Entry 1XNQ (X-ray diffraction, 3.05 A resolution); this record covers chains A and P of the 23 polymer chains in the assembly.

Chain A:
Molecule: 16S ribosomal RNA
Source organism: Thermus thermophilus
Sequence (1522 nucleotides; each row starts with the number of its first residue; note: 42 numbers in that range are skipped by the numbering (no residue carries them; nothing is unmodelled there); a row labelled like 190A-190L holds insertion residues (190A, then the next letters in order); numbering starts at 0):
     0 UUUGUUGGAGAGUUUGAUCCUGGCUCAGGGUGAACGCUGGCGGCGUGCCU
    50 AAGACAUGCAAGUCGUGCGGG
    73 CCGCGGGGUUUU
    88 ACUCCG
    95 UGGUC
   101 AGCGGCGGACGGGUGAGUAACGCGUGGGU
  129A G
   130 ACCUACCCGGAAGAGGGGGACAACCCGGGGAAACUCGGGCUAAUCCCCCA
   180 UGUGGACCCGC
190A-190L CCCUUGGGGUGU
   191 GUCCAAAGGGCUUU
   216 GCCCGCUUCCGGAUGGGCCCGCGUCCCAUCAGCUAGUUGGUGGGGUAAUG
   266 GCCCACCAAGGCGACGACGGGUAGCCGGUCUGAGAGGAUGGCCGGCCACA
   316 GGGGCACUGAGACACGGGCCCCACUCCUACGGGAGGCAGCAGUUAGGAAU
   366 CUUCCGCAAUGGGCGCAAGCCUGACGGAGCGACGCCGCUUGGAGGAAGAA
   416 GCCCUUCGGGGUGUAAACUCCUGAA
   442 CCCGGGACGAAACCCCCGACGA
   474 GGGGACUGACGGUACCGGG
   494 GUAAUAGCGCCGGCCAACUCCGUGCCAGCAGCCGCGGUAAUACGGAGGGC
   544 GCGAGCGUUACCCGGAUUCACUGGGCGUAAAGGGCGUGUAGGCGGCCUGG
   594 GGCGUCCCAUGUGAAAGACCACGGCUCAACCGUGGGGGAGCGUGGGAUAC
   644 GCUCAGGCUAGACGGUGGGAGAGGGUGGUGGAAUUCCCGGAGUAGCGGUG
   694 AAAUGCGCAGAUACCGGGAGGAACGCCGAUGGCGAAGGCAGCCACCUGGU
   744 CCACCCGUGACGCUGAGGCGCGAAAGCGUGGGGAGCAAACCGGAUUAGAU
   794 ACCCGGGUAGUCCACGCCCUAAACGAUGCGCGCUAGGUCUCUGGGUCU
   848 CCUGGGGGCCGAAGCUAACGCGUUAAGCGCGCCGCCUGGGGAGUACGGCC
   898 GCAAGGCUGAAACUCAAAGGAAUUGACGGGGGCCCGCACAAGCGGUGGAG
   948 CAUGUGGUUUAAUUCGAAGCAACGCGAAGAACCUUACCAGGCCUUGACAU
   998 GCUA
 1001A G
  1002 GGAACCCGGGUGAAAGCCUGGGGUGCCCC
1030A-1030D GCGA
  1031 GGGGAGCCCUAGCACAGGUGCUGCAUGGCCGUCGUCAGCUCGUGCCGUGA
  1081 GGUGUUGGGUUAAGUCCCGCAACGAGCGCAACCCCCGCCGUUAGUUGCCA
  1131 GCGGUUCGGCCGGGCACUCUAACGGGACUGCCCGCGAAA
  1171 GCGGGAGGAAGGAGGGGACGACGUCUGGUCAGCAUGGCCCUUACGGCCUG
  1221 GGCGACACACGUGCUACAAUGCCCACUACAAAGCGAUGCCACCCGGCAAC
  1271 GGGGAGCUAAUCGCAAAAAGGUGGGCCCAGUUCGGAUUGGGGUCUGCAAC
  1321 CCGACCCCAUGAAGCCGGAAUCGCUAGUAAUCGCGGAUCAG
 1361A C
  1362 CAUGCCGCGGUGAAUACGUUCCCGGGCCUUGUACACACCGCCCGUCACGC
  1412 CAUGGGAGCGGGCUCUACCCGAAGUCGCCGGG
  1446 AGCCUACGGG
  1459 CAGGCGCCGAGGGUAGGGCCCGUGACUGGGGCGAAGUCGUAACAAGGUAG
  1509 CUGUACCGGAAGGUGCGGCUGGAUCACCUCCUUUCU
Unresolved in the structure: 0-4, 1001A, 1030A-1030D, 1361A, 1535-1538
Bound ions: Mg2+ site 1 near U17 (its only coordinating residue here); Mg2+ site 2 near G21 (its only coordinating residue here); Mg2+ site 3: G46, G394; Mg2+ site 4: C48, G115; Mg2+ site 5 near A53 (its only coordinating residue here); Mg2+ site 6: A59, U387; Mg2+ site 7: G61, U62, G105; Mg2+ site 8: G69, G70, U98; Mg2+ site 9: G107, A325, G326; Mg2+ site 10: A109, G331; Mg2+ site 11: A116, G117, G289; Mg2+ site 12: C121, G124, U125, G126, G236; 63 more Mg2+ sites not listed
Residues lining bound ligands: paromomycin (PAR): C1404, G1405, U1406, C1407, A1408, C1409, C1490, G1491, A1492, A1493, G1494, U1495, C1496

Chain P:
Name: Ribosomal protein S16
Source organism: Thermus thermophilus
UniProt: P80379 (RS16_THETH); residues 1-88 here = UniProt positions 1-88
Sequence (88 residues; each row starts with the number of its first residue):
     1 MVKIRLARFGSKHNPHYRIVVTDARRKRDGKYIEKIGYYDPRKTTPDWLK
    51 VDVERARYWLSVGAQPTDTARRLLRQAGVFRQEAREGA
Unresolved in the structure: 84-88

How chain A and chain P interact:
Contacting residue pairs - 91 pairs, chain A then chain P:
  C43(A) with Ser11(P), phosphate contact; Lys12(P), salt bridge to the phosphate; His13(P), phosphate contact
  G44(A) with Ser11(P), phosphate contact; Lys12(P), hydrogen bond to the phosphate
  C110(A) with Arg25(P), hydrogen bond to the sugar
  G111(A) with Arg25(P), sugar contact
  G112(A) with Lys27(P), salt bridge to the phosphate
  A134(A) with Met1(P), base contact; Arg25(P), base contact
  C135(A) with Met1(P), hydrogen bond to the base
  C136(A) with Met1(P), sugar contact; Gly63(P), hydrogen bond to the sugar; Gln65(P), hydrogen bond to the sugar
  C137(A) with Ser61(P), hydrogen bond to the sugar; Gly63(P), hydrogen bond to the sugar
  G227(A) with Val62(P), hydrogen bond to the base
  A228(A) with Val2(P), sugar contact; Tyr58(P), sugar contact; Trp59(P), phosphate contact; Val62(P), sugar contact
  U229(A) with Val2(P), sugar contact; Asp23(P), hydrogen bond to the sugar; Ile33(P), phosphate contact; Trp59(P), phosphate contact
  G230(A) with Asp23(P), sugar contact; Arg25(P), hydrogen bond to the sugar
  G309(A) with Asp29(P), sugar contact; Gly30(P), phosphate contact
  G310(A) with Arg26(P), salt bridge to the phosphate; Lys27(P), salt bridge to the phosphate; Gly30(P), phosphate contact; Lys31(P), hydrogen bond to the phosphate
  C311(A) with Arg26(P), salt bridge to the phosphate
  A374(A) with Tyr17(P), hydrogen bond to the sugar
  U375(A) with Leu6(P), hydrogen bond to the sugar; Tyr17(P), sugar contact; Arg28(P), hydrogen bond to the base; Thr69(P), hydrogen bond to the phosphate
  G376(A) with Arg5(P), hydrogen bond to the phosphate; Leu6(P), hydrogen bond to the phosphate; Arg28(P), sugar contact; Thr67(P), hydrogen bond to the phosphate; Thr69(P), phosphate contact
  G377(A) with Lys3(P), salt bridge to the phosphate; Arg5(P), salt bridge to the phosphate; Ala24(P), sugar contact; Thr67(P), phosphate contact
  C390(A) with Arg28(P), hydrogen bond to the phosphate
  G391(A) with Arg8(P), hydrogen bond to the phosphate; Arg28(P), salt bridge to the phosphate
  G392(A) with Arg8(P), salt bridge to the phosphate; Lys12(P), phosphate contact; His13(P), hydrogen bond to the phosphate
  A393(A) with Lys12(P), salt bridge to the phosphate; His13(P), salt bridge to the phosphate
  C449(A) with Arg42(P), base contact
  G450(A) with Pro41(P), sugar contact; Arg42(P), sugar contact; Lys43(P), salt bridge to the phosphate
  A452(A) with Lys43(P), salt bridge to the phosphate; Arg72(P), hydrogen bond to the sugar
  A453(A) with Asp68(P), sugar contact; Arg72(P), sugar contact
  C454(A) with Asp68(P), sugar contact
  G462(A) with Arg75(P), hydrogen bond to the sugar; Phe80(P), hydrogen bond to the base; Gln82(P), hydrogen bond to the base
  A463(A) with Gln82(P), base contact
  G474(A) with Arg81(P), hydrogen bond to the base; Gln82(P), hydrogen bond to the base
  C483(A) with His13(P), sugar contact
  A607(A) with Lys31(P), base contact
  A608(A) with Phe9(P), sugar contact; Arg18(P), hydrogen bond to the phosphate; Tyr32(P), sugar contact
  A609(A) with Arg18(P), salt bridge to the phosphate
  G616(A) with Thr45(P), sugar contact
  G617(A) with Thr44(P), sugar contact; Thr45(P), sugar contact
  C623(A) with Ser11(P), hydrogen bond to the sugar
  C624(A) with Phe9(P), phosphate contact; Gly10(P), phosphate contact; Ser11(P), sugar contact; Asn14(P), hydrogen bond to the sugar
  G625(A) with Phe9(P), phosphate contact; His16(P), sugar contact
  U626(A) with Arg18(P), salt bridge to the phosphate; Lys35(P), salt bridge to the phosphate; Tyr38(P), phosphate contact
  G627(A) with Lys35(P), salt bridge to the phosphate
Also at the interface, not in a pair above, chain A (45 interface residues in all): G378, A451
Also at the interface, not in a pair above, chain P (51 interface residues in all): Pro15, Tyr39, Lys50, Glu83

Overview:
The interface between chain A and chain P involves 45 residues on one side and 51 on the other, with 30
hydrogen bonds and 17 salt bridges. Polar contacts include C135(A)-Met1(P), G227(A)-Val62(P) and
U375(A)-Arg28(P). Bound to chain A: paromomycin.
Here chain A is 16S ribosomal RNA and chain P is Ribosomal protein S16, both from Thermus thermophilus. Entry
1XNQ (Structure of an Inosine-Adenine Wobble Base Pair Complex in the Context of the Decoding Center) was
determined by X-ray diffraction together with 1XNR from the same study.
